8TMT - chain A; structure by X-ray diffraction, 1.70 A resolution.

== Chain A ==
Molecule: beta-lactamase
Source organism: Klebsiella pneumoniae
Notes: EC 3.5.2.6
UniProtKB: A0A4Y5JTU1 (A0A4Y5JTU1_KLEPN); the author numbering skips numbers that UniProt does not, so the offset changes along the chain: 26-57 = UniProt 26-57; 59-252 = UniProt 58-251; 254-306 = UniProt 252-304
Chain sequence (282 residues; each row starts with the number of its first residue; note: 2 numbers in that range are skipped by the numbering (no residue carries them; nothing is unmodelled there)):
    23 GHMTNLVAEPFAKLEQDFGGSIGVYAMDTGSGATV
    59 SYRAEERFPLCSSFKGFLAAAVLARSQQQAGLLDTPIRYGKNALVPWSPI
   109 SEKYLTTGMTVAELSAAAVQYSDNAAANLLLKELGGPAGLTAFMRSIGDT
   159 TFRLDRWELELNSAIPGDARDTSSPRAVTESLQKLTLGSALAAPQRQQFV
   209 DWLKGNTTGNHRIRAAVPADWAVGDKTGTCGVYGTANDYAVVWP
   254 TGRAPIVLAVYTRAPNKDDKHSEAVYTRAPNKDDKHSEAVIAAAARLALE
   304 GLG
Not modelled in the structure: 23-26, 270-288
Construct notes: expression tag (23-25)
Disulfide bonds: Cys69-Cys238
Metal / ion sites: Na+ site 1 near Gln191 (its only coordinating residue here); Na+ site 2: Lys192, Gly196, Leu199
Small-molecule neighbours: Vaborbactam (4D6): Cys69, Ser70, Lys73, Trp105, Ser130, Asn132, Leu167, Asn170, Thr216, Arg220, Lys234, Thr235, Gly236, Thr237, Cys238
Reported in the primary citation:
  - binding site for Vaborbactam: Ser70, Lys73, Trp105, Ser130, Asn132, Asn170, Thr235, Thr237
  - conformationally variable residues (order/disorder transition, side-chain flip): Trp105, Lys270 to Asn284

== In short ==
Bound to chain A: Vaborbactam. Lys192, Gly196 and Leu199 coordinate Na+ site 2. The paper reports a binding
site for Vaborbactam at Ser70, Lys73 and Trp105 among others; conformational variability at Trp105 and Lys270.
Chain A is beta-lactamase (Klebsiella pneumoniae); the structure, Crystal structure of KPC-44 carbapenemase in
complex with vaborbactam, was determined by X-ray diffraction (same publication as 8TJM, 8TMR and 8TN0).
